5HU6 - chains B and C of the 4 polymer chains in the assembly; structure by X-ray diffraction, 2.90 A resolution.

Chain B:
Name: Hemoglobin subunit beta
From: Homo sapiens
UniProtKB: P68871 (HBB_HUMAN); residue numbers follow UniProt; this construct covers 3-143
Chain sequence (141 residues; row label = number of the first residue in the row):
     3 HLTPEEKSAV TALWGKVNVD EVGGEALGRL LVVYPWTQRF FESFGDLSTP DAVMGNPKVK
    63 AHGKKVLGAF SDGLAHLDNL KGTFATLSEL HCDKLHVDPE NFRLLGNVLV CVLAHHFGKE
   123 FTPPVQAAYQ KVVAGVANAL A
Curated features (UniProtKB/Swiss-Prot):
  - binding site ((2R)-2,3-bisphosphoglycerate): H3, K83
  - binding site (heme b): H64, H93
  - site: E8, K9 (Microbial infection: Cleavage), G26, E27 (Microbial infection: Cleavage), G30, R31 (Microbial infection: Cleavage), Y36, P37 (Microbial infection: Cleavage), W38, T39 (Microbial infection: Cleavage), F46, G47 (Microbial infection: Cleavage), D53, A54 (Microbial infection: Cleavage), G57, N58 (Microbial infection: Cleavage), K60 (Not glycated), F72, S73 (Microbial infection: Cleavage), G75, L76 (Microbial infection: Cleavage), K83 (Not glycated), T85, F86 (Microbial infection: Cleavage), H93, C94 (Microbial infection: Cleavage), K96 (Not glycated), R105, L106 (Microbial infection: Cleavage), L111, V112 (Microbial infection: Cleavage), G120, K121 (Microbial infection: Cleavage), F123, T124 (Microbial infection: Cleavage), A129, A130 (Microbial infection: Cleavage) and 1 more in UniProt
  - modified residue: S10 (Phosphoserine), T13 (Phosphothreonine), S45 (Phosphoserine), T51 (Phosphothreonine), K60 (N6-acetyllysine), K83 (N6-acetyllysine), T88 (Phosphothreonine), C94 (S-nitrosocysteine)
  - glycosylation (N-linked (Glc) (glycation) lysine): K9, K18, K67, K121
  - natural variant: H3 (H3L: In Graz; H3Q: In Okayama; H3R: In Deer Lodge; H3Y: In Fukuoka), P6 (P6R: In Warwickshire), E7 (E7A: In G-Makassar; E7K: In Hb C; E7Q: In Machida; E7V: In SKCA), E8 (E8G: In G-San Jose; E8K: In G-Siriraj), K9 (K9E: In N-Timone; K9Q: In J-Luhe; K9T: In Rio Grande), S10 (S10C: In Porto Alegre), A11 (A11D: In Ankara; A11V: In Iraq-Halabja), V12 (V12D: In Windsor; V12I: In Hamilton), A14 (A14D: In J-Lens), L15 (L15P: In Saki; L15R: In Soegn), W16 (W16G: In Randwick; W16R: In Belfast), G17 (G17D: In J-Baltimore/J-Trinidad/J-Ireland/J-Georgia/N-New Haven; G17R: In D-Bushman), 113 further natural variant entries in UniProt
Metal / ion sites: heme Fe: H93 (together with oxygen molecule)
Small-molecule neighbours:
  - heme (HEM): T39, F42, F43, H64, K67, V68, A71, F72, F86, L89, L92, H93, L97, V99, N103, F104, L107, L142
  - oxygen molecule (OXY): L29, F43, H64, V68, H93

Chain C:
Name: Haptoglobin
From: Homo sapiens
UniProtKB: P00738 (HPT_HUMAN); residue numbers follow UniProt; this construct covers 148-406
Chain sequence (259 residues; row label = number of the first residue in the row):
   148 VCGKPKNPAN PVQRILGGHL DAKGSFPWQA KMVSHHNLTT GATLINEQWL LTTAKNLFLN
   208 HSENATAKDI APTLTLYVGK KQLVEIEKVV LHPNYSQVDI GLIKLKQKVS VNERVMPICL
   268 PSKDYAEVGR VGYVSGWGRN ANFKFTDHLK YVMLPVADQD QCIRHYEGST VPEKKTPKSP
   328 VGVQPILNEH TFCAGMSKYQ EDTCYGDAGS AFAVHDLEED TWYATGILSF DKSCAVAEYG
   388 VYVKVTSIQD WVQKTIAEN
Unresolved in the structure: 154-170
Curated features (UniProtKB/Swiss-Prot):
  - region: V318 to T323 (Interaction with CD163)
  - glycosylation (N-linked (GlcNAc...) asparagine): N184 (complex), N207, N211, N241 (complex)
  - natural variant: I247 (I247T: In AHP)
Disulfide bonds: C149-C266, C309-C340, C351-C381
Covalently attached groups: N-acetylglucosamine (NAG) linked to N184, N241

How chain B and chain C interact:
Pairs across the interface - 14 pairs, chain B then chain C:
  P37(B) - Y346(C)
  W38(B) - A288(C)  hydrophobic
  W38(B) - Y346(C)  hydrophobic
  W38(B) - E348(C)
  R41(B) - Y346(C)
  R41(B) - E348(C)  salt bridge
  E44(B) - Y346(C)  hydrogen bond
  P101(B) - H295(C)
  E102(B) - N287(C)  hydrogen bond
  E102(B) - N289(C)  hydrogen bond
  E102(B) - K291(C)  salt bridge
  R105(B) - N289(C)
  R105(B) - K291(C)
  L106(B) - N289(C)
Interface residues without a listed pair, chain B (9 interface residues in all): Q40

Overview:
Chain B and chain C form an interface of 9 and 7 residues respectively, with 3 hydrogen bonds and 2 salt
bridges. Polar contacts include R41(B)-E348(C), E102(B)-K291(C) and E44(B)-Y346(C). Bound to chain B: heme and
oxygen molecule. Covalently linked N-acetylglucosamine: at N184(C) and N241(C).
Here chain B is Hemoglobin subunit beta and chain C is Haptoglobin, both from Homo sapiens. Entry 5HU6
(Structure of the T. brucei haptoglobin-haemoglobin receptor bound to human haptolgobin-haemoglobin) was
determined by X-ray diffraction, deposited together with 4X0L.
